3BOM - chains A and D of the 4 polymer chains in the assembly; structure by X-ray diffraction, 1.35 A resolution.

# Chain A
Molecule: Hemoglobin subunit alpha-4
From: Oncorhynchus mykiss
UniProtKB: P14527 (HBA4_ONCMY); residues 1-142 here = UniProt positions 1-142
Chain sequence (143 residues; numbered 0 to 142; the number before each row is that of its first residue; numbering starts at 0):
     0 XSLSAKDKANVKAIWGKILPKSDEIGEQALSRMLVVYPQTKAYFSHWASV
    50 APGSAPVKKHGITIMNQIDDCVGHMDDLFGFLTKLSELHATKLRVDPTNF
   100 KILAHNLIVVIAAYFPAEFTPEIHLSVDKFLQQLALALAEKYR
Modified positions: ACE (acetyl group) at position 0
Bound ions: heme Fe near H88 (its only coordinating residue here)
Residues lining bound ligands: heme (HEM): M32, T39, Y42, F43, H45, W46, H59, T62, I63, Q66, I67, L84, L87, H88, L92, V94, N98, F99, L102, L133, L137
Swiss-Prot annotation at these positions:
  - binding site (O2): H59
  - binding site (heme b): H88
  - modified residue: S1 (N-acetylserine)

# Chain D
Molecule: Hemoglobin subunit beta-4
From: Oncorhynchus mykiss
UniProtKB: P02141 (HBB4_ONCMY); residues 1-147 here correspond to UniProt positions 2-148 (UniProt number = residue number + 1)
Chain sequence (147 residues; row label = number of the first residue in the row):
     1 VDWTDAERSAIVGLWGKISVDEIGPQALARLLIVSPWTQRHFSTFGNLST
    51 PAAIMGNPAVAKHGKTVMHGLDRAVQNLDDIKNTYVTLSVMHSEKLFVDP
   101 DNFRLLADCITVCVAAKLGPAVFSADTQEAFQKFLAVVVSALGRQYH
Sequence notes: conflict A6 (Pro7 in P02141), V86 (Thr87 in P02141), T87 (Ala88 in P02141), F97 (His98 in P02141)
Bound ions: heme Fe near H92 (its only coordinating residue here)
Residues lining bound ligands: heme (HEM): L31, T38, H41, F42, F45, H63, T66, V67, G70, L71, Y85, L88, M91, H92, L96, V98, N102, F103, L106, L142
Swiss-Prot annotation at these positions:
  - binding site (heme b): H63, H92

# Interface between chain A and chain D
Pairs across the interface - 27 pairs, chain A then chain D:
  P37(A) - Y146(D)
  P37(A) - H147(D)
  Q38(A) - P100(D)
  K40(A) - H147(D)  hydrogen bond (side chain-backbone)
  A41(A) - R40(D)  hydrogen bond (backbone-side chain)
  A41(A) - F97(D)
  A41(A) - V98(D)
  A41(A) - D99(D)
  Y42(A) - R40(D)
  Y42(A) - D99(D)  hydrogen bond
  S44(A) - F97(D)
  R93(A) - W37(D)
  R93(A) - Q39(D)
  R93(A) - R40(D)
  D95(A) - W37(D)
  D95(A) - D99(D)
  D95(A) - D101(D)
  D95(A) - N102(D)
  D95(A) - L105(D)
  P96(A) - W37(D)
  T97(A) - D101(D)  hydrogen bond
  T97(A) - R104(D)
  N98(A) - D99(D)  hydrogen bond
  Y141(A) - W37(D)  hydrophobic
  R142(A) - V34(D)  hydrogen bond (side chain-backbone)
  R142(A) - P36(D)
  R142(A) - W37(D)
Other interface residues (no listed pair), chain A (14 interface residues in all): L92

# Overview
14 residues of chain A and 15 residues of chain D are in contact; the contacts include 6 hydrogen bonds. Polar
pairs include K40(A)-H147(D), A41(A)-R40(D) and Y42(A)-D99(D). Ligands of chain A: heme. Bound to chain D:
heme.
Here chain A is Hemoglobin subunit alpha-4 and chain D is Hemoglobin subunit beta-4, both from Oncorhynchus
mykiss. Entry 3BOM (Crystal structure of trout hemoglobin at 1.35 Angstrom resolution) was determined by X-ray
diffraction.
